6W2U - chains C and G of the 8 polymer chains in the assembly; structure by electron microscopy, 4.80 A resolution (low resolution: residue-level contacts below are approximate; hydrogen-bond / salt-bridge calls are withheld).

Chain C:
Name: Spike glycoprotein E1
Source organism: Mayaro virus (strain Brazil)
Reference sequence: Q8QZ72 (POLS_MAYAB); residues 1-380 here correspond to UniProt positions 807-1186 (UniProt number = residue number + 806)
Sequence (380 residues; numbered 1 to 380; the number before each row is that of its first residue):
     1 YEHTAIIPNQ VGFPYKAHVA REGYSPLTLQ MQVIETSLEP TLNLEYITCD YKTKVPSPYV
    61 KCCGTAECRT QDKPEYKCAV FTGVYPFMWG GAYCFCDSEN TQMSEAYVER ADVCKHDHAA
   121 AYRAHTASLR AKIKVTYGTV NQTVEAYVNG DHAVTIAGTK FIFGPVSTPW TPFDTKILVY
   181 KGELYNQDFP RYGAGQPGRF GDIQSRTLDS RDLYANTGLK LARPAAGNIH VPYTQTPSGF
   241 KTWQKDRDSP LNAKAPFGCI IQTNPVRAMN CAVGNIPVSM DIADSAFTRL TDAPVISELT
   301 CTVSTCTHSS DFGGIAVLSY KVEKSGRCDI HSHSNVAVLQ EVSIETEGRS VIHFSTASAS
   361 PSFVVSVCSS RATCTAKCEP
UniProt features mapped onto this chain:
  - region: Val84 to Thr101 (E1 fusion peptide loop)
  - glycosylation (N-linked (GlcNAc...) asparagine): Asn141, Asn270

Chain G:
Name: Spike glycoprotein E2
Source organism: Mayaro virus (strain Brazil)
Reference sequence: Q8QZ72 (POLS_MAYAB); residues 1-340 here correspond to UniProt positions 325-664 (UniProt number = residue number + 324)
Sequence (340 residues; row label = number of the first residue in the row):
     1 STANHFNAYK LTRPYVAYCA DCGMGHSCHS PAMIENIQAD ATDGTLKIQF ASQIGLTKTD
    61 THDHTKIRYA EGHDIAEAAR STLKVHSSSE CTVTGTMGHF ILAKCPPGER ISVSFVDSKN
   121 EHRTCRIAYH HEQRLIGRER FTVRPHHGIE LPCTTYQLTT AETSEEIDMH MPPDIPDRTI
   181 LSQQSGNVKI TVNGRTVRYS SSCGSQAVGT TTTDKTINSC TVDKCQAYVT SHTKWQFNSP
   241 FVPRRMQAER KGKVHIPFPL INTTCRVPLA PEALVRSGKR EATLSLHPIH PTLLSYRTFG
   301 AERVFDEQWI TAQTEVTIPV PVEGVEYQWG NHKPQRFVVA
UniProt features mapped onto this chain:
  - region (Interaction with host Mxra8 receptor): His26 to His29, His62 to His64, Gln184 to Asn187, Thr216 to Val222
  - glycosylation: Asn262 (N-linked (GlcNAc...) asparagine)

Chain C / chain G interface:
Pairs across the interface - 14 pairs, chain C then chain G:
  Val55(C) - Asn238(G)
  Val55(C) - Ser239(G)
  Pro56(C) - Ser239(G)
  Ser57(C) - Val242(G)
  Ser57(C) - Arg244(G)
  Pro58(C) - Val242(G)
  Pro58(C) - Pro243(G)
  Pro58(C) - Arg244(G)
  Gly90(C) - Pro176(G)
  Gly91(C) - Pro176(G)
  Ile229(C) - Phe241(G)
  Pro256(C) - Gly300(G)
  Phe257(C) - Gly300(G)
  Gly258(C) - Gly300(G)
Other interface residues (no listed pair), chain C (12 interface residues in all): Tyr59, Ala92
Other interface residues (no listed pair), chain G (12 interface residues in all): Asp177, Ala227, Pro240, Ala301

Summary:
The chain C/chain G interface involves 12 residues from each chain.
Here chain C is Spike glycoprotein E1 and chain G is Spike glycoprotein E2, both from Mayaro virus (strain
Brazil). Entry 6W2U (Mayaro Virus glycoprotein E1 ectodomain and glycoportien E2 ectodomain asymmetric unit)
was determined by electron microscopy together with 6VYV, 6W09 and 6W1C from the same study.
